PDB entry 9PBV | electron microscopy, 3.91 A resolution | chains E and F of the 12 polymer chains in the assembly

# Chain E (and F)
Name: Vesicle-fusing ATPase
Source organism: Cricetulus griseus
Notes: EC 3.6.4.6; chain F of this document is another copy of the same molecule, construct and numbering; everything in this record applies to it too
UniProt: P18708 (NSF_CRIGR); residues 1-744 here = UniProt positions 1-744
Amino-acid sequence (747 residues; each row starts with the number of its first residue; numbers below 1 keep their minus sign (Gly-2 is residue -2)):
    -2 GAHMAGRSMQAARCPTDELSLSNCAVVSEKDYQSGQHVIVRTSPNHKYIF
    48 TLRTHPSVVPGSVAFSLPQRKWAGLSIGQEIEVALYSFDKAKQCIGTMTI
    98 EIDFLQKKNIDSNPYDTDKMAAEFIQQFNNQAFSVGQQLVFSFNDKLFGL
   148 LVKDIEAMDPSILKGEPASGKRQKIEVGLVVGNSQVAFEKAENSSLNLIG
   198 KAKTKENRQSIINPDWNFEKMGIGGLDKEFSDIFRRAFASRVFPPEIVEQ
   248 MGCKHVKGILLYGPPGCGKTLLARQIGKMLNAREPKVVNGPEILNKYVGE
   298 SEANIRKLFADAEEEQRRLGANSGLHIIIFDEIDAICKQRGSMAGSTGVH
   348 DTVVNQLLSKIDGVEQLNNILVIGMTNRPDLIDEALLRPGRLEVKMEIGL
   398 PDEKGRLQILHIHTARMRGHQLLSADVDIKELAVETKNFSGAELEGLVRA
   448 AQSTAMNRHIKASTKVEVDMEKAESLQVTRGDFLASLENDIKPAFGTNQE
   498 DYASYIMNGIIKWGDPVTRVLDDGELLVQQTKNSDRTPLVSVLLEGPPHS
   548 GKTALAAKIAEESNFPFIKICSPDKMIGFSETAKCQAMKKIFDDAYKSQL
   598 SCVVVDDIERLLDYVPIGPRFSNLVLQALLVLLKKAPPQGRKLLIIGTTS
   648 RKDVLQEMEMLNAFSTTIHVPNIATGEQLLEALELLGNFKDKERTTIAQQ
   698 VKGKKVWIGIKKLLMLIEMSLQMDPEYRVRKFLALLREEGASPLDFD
Unresolved in the structure: -2 to 0, 154-168, 741-744 (chain F: -2 to 218, 336-343, 741-744)
Differences from the reference sequence: expression tag (-2 to 0)
Residues lining bound ligands:
  - ATP (adenosine-5'-triphosphate), molecule 1: Gly219, Gly221, Pro262, Gly263, Cys264, Gly265, Lys266, Thr267, Leu268, Arg271, Glu329, Ile406, His410, Gly438, Ala439, Glu442
  - ATP, molecule 2: Tyr502, Met504, Asn505, Gly506, Ile507, Ile508, Trp510, Pro545, His546, Ser547, Gly548, Lys549, Thr550, Ala551, Asp604, Ile707, Lys708
Swiss-Prot annotation at these positions:
  - binding site (ATP): Asn505 to Trp510, Pro545 to Leu552
  - binding site (Mg(2+)): Thr550
  - modified residue: Lys105 (N6-acetyllysine), Ser207 (Phosphoserine), Tyr259 (Phosphotyrosine), Ser569 (Phosphoserine)
Reported in the primary citation:
  - post-translational modification sites: Ser207 (citing earlier work)

# How chain E and chain F interact
Residue-residue contacts (56):
  Pro211(E) with Lys462(F), hydrogen bond (backbone-side chain)
  Trp213(E) with Ser460(F); Thr461(F); Lys462(F)
  Asn214(E) with Thr461(F), hydrogen bond (side chain-backbone)
  Phe231(E) with Ala459(F), hydrophobic
  Arg232(E) with Ser450(F); Asn454(F)
  Arg233(E) with Asp487(F), hydrogen bond (side chain-backbone); Ile488(F)
  Ala236(E) with Met453(F)
  Val239(E) with Ile457(F), hydrophobic; Val465(F), hydrophobic
  Phe240(E) with Met453(F), hydrophobic
  Gln247(E) with His417(F), hydrogen bond (backbone-side chain)
  Met248(E) with Arg413(F), hydrogen bond (backbone-side chain); Met414(F), hydrophobic; Leu419(F), hydrophobic; Gln449(F)
  Gly249(E) with Arg413(F), hydrogen bond (backbone-side chain)
  Cys250(E) with Arg446(F), hydrogen bond; Gln449(F)
  Lys251(E) with Glu442(F), salt bridge; Arg446(F), hydrogen bond (backbone-side chain)
  His252(E) with Arg446(F)
  Val253(E) with Arg446(F)
  Val295(E) with Lys293(F)
  Met340(E) with Ala332(F); Lys335(F); His347(F)
  Pro386(E) with Ala439(F), hydrophobic
  Gln526(E) with Gln719(F)
  Gln527(E) with Met716(F); Gln719(F)
  Ser531(E) with Glu715(F), hydrogen bond
  Arg533(E) with Asn505(F); Asn685(F); Glu715(F)
  Thr534(E) with Glu715(F), hydrogen bond
  Cys582(E) with Gly575(F)
  Pro616(E) with Arg617(F)
  Phe618(E) with Ile614(F), hydrophobic
  Asn620(E) with Asp610(F), hydrogen bond; Val612(F)
  Gln624(E) with Arg607(F), hydrogen bond; Asp610(F), hydrogen bond
  Leu627(E) with Arg607(F)
  Leu629(E) with Ile574(F), hydrophobic
  Lys631(E) with His546(F); Asp604(F), salt bridge; Lys708(F)
  Glu654(E) with Ile614(F)
  Asn659(E) with His546(F)
  Ser662(E) with Lys709(F); Met712(F), hydrogen bond
  Thr663(E) with Met716(F)
Other interface residues (no listed pair), chain E (51 interface residues in all): Ile209, Ser228, Ser237, Val245, Glu390, Asp532, Leu536, Lys586, Arg617, Leu621, Leu623, Val628, Lys632, Ala633, Met655
Other interface residues (no listed pair), chain F (49 interface residues in all): Thr451, Val463, Ala470, Met504, Pro545, Asp571, Phe576, Tyr611, Pro613

# In short
Chain E and chain F form an interface of 51 and 49 residues respectively; the contacts include 14 hydrogen
bonds and 2 salt bridges. Among the polar pairs are Lys251(E)-Glu442(F), Lys631(E)-Asp604(F) and
Pro211(E)-Lys462(F). Ligands of chain E: ATP. From the paper: a modification site at Ser207(E).
Both chains are Vesicle-fusing ATPase (Cricetulus griseus). Entry 9PBV (21bin20S complex (NSF-alphaSNAP-2:1
syntaxin-1a:SNAP-25), non-hydrolyzing, class 11) was determined by electron microscopy, deposited together
with 9OJR, 9OJU, 9OJZ, 9OK3, 9OK5, 9OKC and 17 further entries.
